PDB entry 8JTD | electron microscopy, 4.90 A resolution (low resolution: residue-level contacts below are approximate; hydrogen-bond / salt-bridge calls are withheld) | chains A and C of the 8 polymer chains in the assembly

Chain A (and C):
Molecule: gp120 protein of HIV Envelope trimer
Source organism: Human immunodeficiency virus 1
Notes: chain C of this document is another copy of the same molecule, construct and numbering; everything in this record applies to it too
Chain sequence (481 residues; numbered 31 to 513 plus 12 insertion-coded residues; 14 numbers in that range are skipped by the numbering (no residue carries them; nothing is unmodelled there); the number before each row is that of its first residue; a row labelled like 185A-185K holds insertion residues (185A, then the next letters in order)):
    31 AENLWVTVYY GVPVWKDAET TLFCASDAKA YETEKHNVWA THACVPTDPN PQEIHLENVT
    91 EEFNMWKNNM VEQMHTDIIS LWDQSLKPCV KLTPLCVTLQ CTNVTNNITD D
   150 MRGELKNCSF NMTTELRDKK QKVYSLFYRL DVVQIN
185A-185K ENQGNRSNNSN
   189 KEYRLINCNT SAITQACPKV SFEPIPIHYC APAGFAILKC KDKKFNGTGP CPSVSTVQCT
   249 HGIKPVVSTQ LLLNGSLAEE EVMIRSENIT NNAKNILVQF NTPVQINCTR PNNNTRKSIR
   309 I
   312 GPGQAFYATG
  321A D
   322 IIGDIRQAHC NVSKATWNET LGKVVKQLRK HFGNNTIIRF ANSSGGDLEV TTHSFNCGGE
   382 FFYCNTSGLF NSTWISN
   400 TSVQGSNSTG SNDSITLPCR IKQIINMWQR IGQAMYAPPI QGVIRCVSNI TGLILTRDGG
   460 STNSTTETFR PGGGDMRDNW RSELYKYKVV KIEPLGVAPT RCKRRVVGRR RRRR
Unresolved in the structure: 31, 185A-185K, 400-411, 507-513 (chain C: 31, 185A-185K, 400-410, 507-513)
Disulfide bonds: Cys-54/Cys-74, Cys-119/Cys-205, Cys-126/Cys-196, Cys-131/Cys-157, Cys-218/Cys-247, Cys-228/Cys-239, Cys-296/Cys-331, Cys-378/Cys-445, Cys-385/Cys-418
Glycans and other covalent adducts: N-acetylglucosamine (NAG) linked to Asn-88, Asn-133, Asn-156, Asn-160, Asn-197, Asn-234, Asn-262, Asn-295, Asn-301, Asn-332, Asn-339, Asn-355, Asn-363, Asn-386, Asn-392, Asn-448
From the paper describing this entry:
  - post-translational modification sites: Asn-156, Asn-160

Interface between chain A and chain C:
Pairs across the interface - 6 pairs, chain A then chain C:
  Thr-123(A) with Arg-166(C)
  Cys-126(A) with Leu-165(C)
  Val-127(A) with Leu-165(C)
  Thr-128(A) with Leu-165(C); Asp-167(C)
  Cys-196(A) with Pro-313(C)
Also at the interface, not in a pair above, chain A (6 interface residues in all): Thr-198
Also at the interface, not in a pair above, chain C (5 interface residues in all): Gly-314

In short:
The interface between chain A and chain C involves 6 residues on one side and 5 on the other.
N-acetylglucosamine is covalently linked to Asn-88(A), Asn-133(A), Asn-156(A), Asn-160(A), Asn-197(A) and
Asn-234(A) and 10 more. The paper reports modification sites Asn-156(A) and Asn-160(A).
Chain A and chain C are both gp120 protein of HIV Envelope trimer (Human immunodeficiency virus 1); the
structure, BJOX2000.664 trimer in complex with Fab fragment of broadly neutralizing HIV antibody PGT145, was
determined by electron microscopy together with 8JTM from the same study.
